6VVS - chains O and T of the 11 polymer chains in the assembly; structure by X-ray diffraction, 3.11 A resolution.

# Chain O
Molecule: 31-nt DNA strand
Sequence (31 nucleotides; numbered 1 to 31; the number before each row is that of its first residue):
     1 GCTTGACAAA AGTGTTAAAT TGTGCTATAC T

# Chain T
Name: DNA-directed RNA polymerase subunit alpha
Source organism: Mycolicibacterium smegmatis (strain ATCC 700084 / mc(2)155)
Notes: EC 2.7.7.6
UniProt: A0QSL8 (RPOA_MYCS2); residue numbers follow UniProt; this construct covers 1-350
Sequence (350 residues; each row starts with the number of its first residue):
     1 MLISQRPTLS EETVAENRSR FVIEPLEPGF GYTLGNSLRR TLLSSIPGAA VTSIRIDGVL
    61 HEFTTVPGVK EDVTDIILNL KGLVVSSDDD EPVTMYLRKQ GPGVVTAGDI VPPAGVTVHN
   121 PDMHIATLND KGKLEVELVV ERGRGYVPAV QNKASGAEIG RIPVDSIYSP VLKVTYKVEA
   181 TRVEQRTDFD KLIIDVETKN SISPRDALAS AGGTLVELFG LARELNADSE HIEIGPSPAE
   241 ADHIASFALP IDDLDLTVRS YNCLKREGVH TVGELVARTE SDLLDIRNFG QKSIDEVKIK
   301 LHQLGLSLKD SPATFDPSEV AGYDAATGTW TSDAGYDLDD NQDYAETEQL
Unresolved in the structure: 1-250, 304-350

# Chain O / chain T interface
Pairs across the interface (8; chain O residue first):
  DG12(O) - Arg259(T)  base contact
  DG12(O) - Asn288(T)  phosphate contact
  DT13(O) - Arg259(T)  hydrogen bond to the sugar
  DT13(O) - Asn288(T)  hydrogen bond to the phosphate
  DG14(O) - Val258(T)  phosphate contact
  DG14(O) - Arg259(T)  sugar contact
  DG14(O) - Asn262(T)  hydrogen bond to the phosphate
  DT15(O) - Val258(T)  phosphate contact

# Summary
The chain O/chain T interface involves 4 residues from each chain, with 3 hydrogen bonds. Polar pairs include
DT13(O)-Arg259(T), DT13(O)-Asn288(T) and DG14(O)-Asn262(T).
Chain O is a 31-nt DNA strand and chain T is DNA-directed RNA polymerase subunit alpha (Mycolicibacterium
smegmatis (strain ATCC 700084 / mc(2)155)); the structure, Crystal structure of a Mycobacterium smegmatis RNA
polymerase transcription initiation complex with antibiotic Sorangicin, was determined by X-ray diffraction
together with 6VVT, 6VVV, 6VVX, 6VVY, 6VVZ and 6VW0 from the same study.
